8Q36 - chains DDD and III of the 11 polymer chains in the assembly; structure by X-ray diffraction, 2.60 A resolution.

[Chain DDD]
Protein: Histone H2B type 1-K
Source organism: Homo sapiens
Reference sequence: O60814 (H2B1K_HUMAN); residues 28-122 here correspond to UniProt positions 32-126 (UniProt number = residue number + 4)
Amino-acid sequence (95 residues; numbered 28 to 122; the number before each row is that of its first residue):
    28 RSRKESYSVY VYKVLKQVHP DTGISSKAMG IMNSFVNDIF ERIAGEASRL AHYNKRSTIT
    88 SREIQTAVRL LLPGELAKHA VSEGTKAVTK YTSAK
Ion coordination: Mg2+: Val45 (shared with 1 residue of chain EEE)
Curated features (UniProtKB/Swiss-Prot):
  - modified residue: Lys31 (N6-(2-hydroxyisobutyryl)lysine), Glu32 (PolyADP-ribosyl glutamic acid), Ser33 (Phosphoserine), Lys40 (N6-(2-hydroxyisobutyryl)lysine), Lys43 (N6-(2-hydroxyisobutyryl)lysine), Lys54 (N6,N6-dimethyllysine), Arg76 (Dimethylated arginine), Lys82 (N6,N6,N6-trimethyllysine), Arg83 (Omega-N-methylarginine), Arg89 (Omega-N-methylarginine), Lys105 (N6-(2-hydroxyisobutyryl)lysine), Thr112 (Phosphothreonine), Lys113 (N6-(2-hydroxyisobutyryl)lysine), Lys117 (N6-(2-hydroxyisobutyryl)lysine)
  - glycosylation: Ser109 (O-linked (GlcNAc) serine)
  - cross-link (Glycyl lysine isopeptide (Lys-Gly)): Lys31 (interchain with G-Cter in ubiquitin), Lys117 (interchain with G-Cter in ubiquitin)

[Chain III]
Molecule: 145-nt DNA strand
Source organism: Homo sapiens
Sequence (145 nucleotides; numbered -72 to 72; the number before each row is that of its first residue; numbers below 1 keep their minus sign (DA-72 is residue -72)):
   -72 ATCAATATCC ACCTGCAGAT ACTACCAAAA GTGTATTTGG AAACTGCTCC ATCAAAAGGC
   -12 ATGTTCAGCT GAATCAGCTG AACATGCCTT TTGATGGAGC AGTTTCCAAA TACACTTTTG
    48 GTAGTATCTG CAGGTGGATA TTGAT

[Interface between chain DDD and chain III]
Pairs across the interface (14; chain DDD residue first):
  Ser29(DDD) - DT30(III)  hydrogen bond to the phosphate
  Arg30(DDD) - DA-44(III)  sugar contact
  Tyr39(DDD) - DT-53(III)  phosphate contact
  Tyr39(DDD) - DA-52(III)  phosphate contact
  Gly50(DDD) - DT-53(III)  phosphate contact
  Ile51(DDD) - DT-53(III)  phosphate contact
  Ser52(DDD) - DA-54(III)  phosphate contact
  Ser53(DDD) - DA-54(III)  hydrogen bond to the phosphate
  Arg83(DDD) - DG-33(III)  phosphate contact
  Arg83(DDD) - DA-32(III)  salt bridge to the phosphate
  Ser84(DDD) - DG-34(III)  sugar contact
  Ser84(DDD) - DG-33(III)  hydrogen bond to the phosphate
  Thr85(DDD) - DG-34(III)  hydrogen bond to the phosphate
  Thr85(DDD) - DG-33(III)  hydrogen bond to the phosphate
Other interface residues (no listed pair), chain DDD (11 interface residues in all): Lys82
Other interface residues (no listed pair), chain III (9 interface residues in all): DA-45

[In short]
11 residues of chain DDD face 9 of chain III across their interface, with 5 hydrogen bonds and 1 salt bridge.
Polar pairs include Ser29(DDD)-DT30(III), Ser53(DDD)-DA-54(III) and Ser84(DDD)-DG-33(III).
Here chain DDD is Histone H2B type 1-K and chain III is a 145-nt DNA strand, both from Homo sapiens. Entry
8Q36 (Structure of Nucleosome Core with a Bound Metallopeptide Conjugate (Foamy Virus GAG Peptide-Au[I]
Compound)) was determined by X-ray diffraction, deposited together with 8Q3E, 8Q3M and 8Q3X.
